8J5Q - chains B and D of the 5 polymer chains in the assembly; structure by electron microscopy, 3.25 A resolution.

Chain B:
Molecule: Putative peptide transport permease protein Rv1283c
Organism: Mycobacterium tuberculosis (strain ATCC 25618 / H37Rv)
Reference sequence: P9WFZ7 (Y1283_MYCTU); numbering as in UniProt (aligned over 1-325)
Sequence (325 residues; each row starts with the number of its first residue):
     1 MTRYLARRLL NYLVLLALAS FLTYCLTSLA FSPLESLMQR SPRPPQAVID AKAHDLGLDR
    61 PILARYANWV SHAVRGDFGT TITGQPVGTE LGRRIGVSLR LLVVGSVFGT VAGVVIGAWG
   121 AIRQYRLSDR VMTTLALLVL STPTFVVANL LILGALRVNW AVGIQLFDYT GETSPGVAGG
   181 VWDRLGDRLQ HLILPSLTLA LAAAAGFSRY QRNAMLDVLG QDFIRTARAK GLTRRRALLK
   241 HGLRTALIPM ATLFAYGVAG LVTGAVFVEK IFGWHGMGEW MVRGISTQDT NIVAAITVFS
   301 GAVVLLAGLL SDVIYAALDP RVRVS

Chain D:
Molecule: Uncharacterized ABC transporter ATP-binding protein Rv1281c
Organism: Mycobacterium tuberculosis (strain ATCC 25618 / H37Rv)
Reference sequence: P9WQJ5 (Y1281_MYCTU); residue numbers follow UniProt; this construct covers 1-612
Sequence (612 residues; numbered 1 to 612; the number before each row is that of its first residue):
     1 MSPLLEVTDL AVTFRTDGDP VTAVRGISYR VEPGEVVAMV GESGSGKSAA AMAVVGLLPE
    61 YAQVRGSVRL QGTELLGLAD NAMSRFRGKA IGTVFQDPMS ALTPVYTVGD QIAEAIEVHQ
   121 PRVGKKAARR RAVELLDLVG ISQPQRRSRA FPHELSGGER QRVVIAIAIA NDPDLLICDE
   181 PTTALDVTVQ AQILDVLKAA RDVTGAGVLI ITHDLGVVAE FADRALVMYA GRVVESAGVN
   241 DLYRDRRMPY TVGLLGSVPR LDAAQGTRLV PIPGAPPSLA GLAPGCPFAP RCPLVIDECL
   301 TAEPELLDVA TDHRAACIRT ELVTGRSAAD IYRVKTEARP AALGDASVVV RVRHLVKTYR
   361 LAKGVVLRRA IGEVRAVDGI SLELRQGRTL GIVGESGSGK STTLHEILEL AAPQSGSIEV
   421 LGTDVATLGT AERRSLRRDI QVVFQDPVAS LDPRLPVFDL IAEPLQANGF GKNETHARVA
   481 ELLDIVGLRH GDASRYPAEF SGGQKQRIGI ARALALQPKI LALDEPVSAL DVSIQAGIIN
   541 LLLDLQEQFG LSYLFVSHDL SVVKHLAHQV AVMLAGTVVE QGDSEEVFGN PKHEYTRRLL
   601 GAVPQPDPAR RG
Unresolved in the structure: 1
Ion coordination: 4Fe-4S cluster Fe: C286, C292, C299, C317
Small-molecule neighbours: 4Fe-4S cluster (SF4): M248, P249, C286, F288, A289, C292, L294, V295, C299, P304, C317, I318, R319

Chain B / chain D interface:
Residue-residue contacts - 51 pairs, chain B then chain D:
  R7(B) - V366(D)
  R7(B) - L367(D)
  Q221(B) - S100(D)
  D222(B) - S100(D)  hydrogen bond (backbone-side chain)
  F223(B) - S100(D)  hydrogen bond (backbone-backbone)
  F223(B) - A101(D)
  F223(B) - L102(D)
  F223(B) - T103(D)
  F223(B) - P104(D)
  R225(B) - L57(D)
  R225(B) - F95(D)
  T226(B) - F95(D)
  T226(B) - A101(D)  hydrogen bond (side chain-backbone)
  R228(B) - L57(D)
  R228(B) - R87(D)
  A229(B) - G88(D)
  A229(B) - T93(D)
  A229(B) - F95(D)  hydrophobic
  K230(B) - R87(D)
  K230(B) - G88(D)
  K230(B) - Q111(D)
  K230(B) - E114(D)  salt bridge
  K230(B) - A115(D)
  K230(B) - V118(D)
  K230(B) - H119(D)  hydrogen bond (backbone-side chain)
  K230(B) - I167(D)
  G231(B) - S84(D)
  G231(B) - R87(D)
  G231(B) - H119(D)
  L232(B) - S84(D)  hydrogen bond (backbone-side chain)
  L232(B) - E114(D)
  L232(B) - V118(D)  hydrophobic
  R234(B) - D80(D)  hydrogen bond (backbone-side chain)
  K240(B) - Y106(D)  hydrogen bond (backbone-side chain)
  K240(B) - E114(D)  salt bridge
  H241(B) - T103(D)
  H241(B) - E114(D)  salt bridge
  R244(B) - V105(D)
  T245(B) - T103(D)
  T245(B) - P104(D)
  I248(B) - V105(D)  hydrophobic
  P320(B) - P104(D)
  P320(B) - V105(D)
  P320(B) - F151(D)  hydrophobic
  P320(B) - H153(D)
  R321(B) - P104(D)
  R321(B) - H153(D)
  R323(B) - F151(D)
  V324(B) - H153(D)  hydrogen bond (backbone-side chain)
  V324(B) - E154(D)
  S325(B) - E154(D)
Also at the interface, not in a pair above, chain B (25 interface residues in all): R8, T233, L318
Also at the interface, not in a pair above, chain D (28 interface residues in all): M52, G56, N81

In short:
25 residues of chain B face 28 of chain D across their interface, with 8 hydrogen bonds and 3 salt bridges.
Polar contacts include K230(B)-E114(D), K240(B)-E114(D) and H241(B)-E114(D). Ligands of chain D: 4Fe-4S
cluster.
Here chain B is Putative peptide transport permease protein Rv1283c and chain D is Uncharacterized ABC
transporter ATP-binding protein Rv1281c, both from Mycobacterium tuberculosis (strain ATCC 25618 / H37Rv).
Entry 8J5Q (Cryo-EM structure of Mycobacterium tuberculosis OppABCD in the pre-translocation state) was
determined by electron microscopy together with 8J5R, 8J5S, 8J5T and 8J5U from the same study.
